Entry 2D2C (X-ray diffraction, 3.80 A resolution); this record covers chains O and P of the 16 polymer chains in the assembly.

# Chain O
Name: Cytochrome b6-f complex subunit 4
Organism: Mastigocladus laminosus
Reference sequence: P83792 (PETD_MASLA); numbering as in UniProt (aligned over 1-160)
Chain sequence (160 residues; each row starts with the number of its first residue):
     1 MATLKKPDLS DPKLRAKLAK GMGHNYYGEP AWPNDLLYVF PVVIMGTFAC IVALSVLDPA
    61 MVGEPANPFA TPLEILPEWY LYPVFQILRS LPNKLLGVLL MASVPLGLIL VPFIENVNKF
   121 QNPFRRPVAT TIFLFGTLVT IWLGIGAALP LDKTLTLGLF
Not modelled in the structure: 1-17, 155-160
Residues lining bound ligands:
  - beta-carotene (BCR): Val43, Gly46, Thr47
  - BNT (2,5-dibromo-3-isopropyl-6-methylbenzo-1,4-quinone): Met61, Val62, Gly63, Glu64, Glu74
  - chlorophyll a (CLA): Trp79, Tyr80, Pro83, Val84, Ile87, Met101, Ala102, Val104, Pro105, Ala129, Ile132, Phe133, Gly136, Thr137, Thr140
  - heme c (HEC): Phe40, Val43, Ile44
  - dioleoyl-phosphatidylcholine (OPC; (7R,17E)-4-hydroxy-N,N,N,7-tetramethyl-7-[(8E)-octadec-8-enoyloxy]-10-oxo-3,5,9-trioxa-4-phosphaheptacos-17-en-1-aminium 4-oxide): Leu37, Phe40, Ile44
Reported in the primary citation:
  - binding site for BNT: Met61 to Glu64, Glu74, Leu76

# Chain P
Name: Apocytochrome f
Organism: Mastigocladus laminosus
Reference sequence: P83793 (CYF_MASLA); residue numbers follow UniProt; this construct covers 1-289
Chain sequence (289 residues; numbered 1 to 289; the number before each row is that of its first residue):
     1 YPFWAQQTYP PTPREPTGRI VCANCHLAAK PAEVEVPQSV LPDTVFKAVV KIPYDTKLQQ
    61 VAADGSKVGL NVGAVLMLPE GFKIAPEERI PEELKKEVGD VYFQPYKEGQ DNVLLVGPLP
   121 GEQYQEIVFP VLSPNPTTDK NIHFGKYAIH LGANRGRGQI YPTGEKSNNN VFTASATGTI
   181 TKIAKEEDEY GNVKYQVSIQ TDSGKTVVDT IPAGPELIVS EGQAVKAGEA LTNNPNVGGF
   241 GQDDTEIVLQ DPNRVKWMIA FICLVMLAQL MLILKKKQVE KVQAAEMNF
Not modelled in the structure: 287-289
Covalent attachments: heme (HEM) linked to Cys22, Cys25
Bound ions: heme Fe near Tyr1 (its only coordinating residue here)
Residues lining bound ligands:
  - BNT (2,5-dibromo-3-isopropyl-6-methylbenzo-1,4-quinone): Lys146, Tyr147, Ala148, Glu246
  - heme (HEM): Tyr1, Pro2, Trp4, Ala5, Val21, His26, Gln60, Leu70, Asn71, Val72, Gly73, Ala74, Val75, Leu115, Leu119, Gly152, Asn154, Arg155, Gly156, Arg157, Gly158, Ile160, Tyr161, Pro162, Ser167
Reported in the primary citation:
  - binding site for BNT: Lys146, Ala148, Glu246

# Interface between chain O and chain P
Pairs across the interface - 29 pairs, chain O then chain P:
  Asn34(O) - Lys276(P)
  Asp35(O) - Lys276(P)  salt bridge
  Tyr38(O) - Leu272(P)
  Tyr38(O) - Lys276(P)
  Pro41(O) - Leu272(P)  hydrophobic
  Val42(O) - Gln269(P)
  Val42(O) - Leu272(P)  hydrophobic
  Val42(O) - Ile273(P)  hydrophobic
  Met45(O) - Ala268(P)  hydrophobic
  Met45(O) - Gln269(P)
  Val52(O) - Met258(P)  hydrophobic
  Ala53(O) - Met258(P)  hydrophobic
  Val56(O) - Gln250(P)  hydrogen bond (backbone-side chain)
  Val56(O) - Met258(P)  hydrophobic
  Leu57(O) - Gln38(P)  hydrogen bond (backbone-side chain)
  Leu57(O) - Met258(P)  hydrophobic
  Asp58(O) - Lys146(P)  salt bridge
  Pro59(O) - Gly145(P)
  Pro59(O) - Lys146(P)  hydrogen bond (backbone-side chain)
  Pro59(O) - Val248(P)
  Ala60(O) - Lys146(P)
  Met61(O) - Lys146(P)
  Val62(O) - Lys146(P)
  Asn67(O) - Pro16(P)
  Thr71(O) - Thr17(P)
  Pro72(O) - Thr17(P)
  Leu73(O) - Gly18(P)
  Leu73(O) - Gln242(P)
  Leu73(O) - Asp244(P)
Interface residues without a listed pair, chain O (25 interface residues in all): Trp32, Leu36, Val39, Gly46, Ala70, Glu74
Interface residues without a listed pair, chain P (20 interface residues in all): Arg14, Tyr147, Val265, Lys277

# Overview
25 residues of chain O face 20 of chain P across their interface, with 3 hydrogen bonds and 2 salt bridges.
Polar pairs include Asp35(O)-Lys276(P), Asp58(O)-Lys146(P) and Val56(O)-Gln250(P). Compound BNT is bound
between chain O and chain P. The paper reports a binding site for BNT at Met61(O), Glu74(O) and Lys146(P)
among others.
Here chain O is Cytochrome b6-f complex subunit 4 and chain P is Apocytochrome f, both from Mastigocladus
laminosus. Entry 2D2C (Crystal Structure Of Cytochrome B6F Complex with DBMIB From M. Laminosus) was
determined by X-ray diffraction.
